6SS7 - chains D and E of the 3 polymer chains in the assembly; structure by X-ray diffraction, 2.50 A resolution.

== Chain D ==
Name: HLA class I histocompatibility antigen, A-2 alpha chain
Source organism: Homo sapiens
Reference sequence: P01892 (1A02_HUMAN); residues 1-276 here correspond to UniProt positions 25-300 (UniProt number = residue number + 24)
Amino-acid sequence (276 residues; numbered 1 to 276; the number before each row is that of its first residue):
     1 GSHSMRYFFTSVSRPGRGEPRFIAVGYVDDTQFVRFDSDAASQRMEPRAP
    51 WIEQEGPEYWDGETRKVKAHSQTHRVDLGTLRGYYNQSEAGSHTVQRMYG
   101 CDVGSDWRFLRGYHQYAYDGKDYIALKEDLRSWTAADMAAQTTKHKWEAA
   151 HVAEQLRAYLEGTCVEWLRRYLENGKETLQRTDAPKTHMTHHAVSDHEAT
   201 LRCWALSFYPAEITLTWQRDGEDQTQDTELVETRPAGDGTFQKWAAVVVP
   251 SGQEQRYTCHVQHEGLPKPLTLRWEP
Cystine bridges: Cys101-Cys164, Cys203-Cys259
Ion coordination: Na+ near Trp147 (its only coordinating residue here)

== Chain E ==
Name: Beta-2-microglobulin
Source organism: Homo sapiens
Reference sequence: P61769 (B2MG_HUMAN); residues 1-99 here correspond to UniProt positions 21-119 (UniProt number = residue number + 20)
Amino-acid sequence (100 residues; numbered 0 to 99; the number before each row is that of its first residue; numbering starts at 0):
     0 MIQRTPKIQVYSRHPAENGKSNFLNCYVSGFHPSDIEVDLLKNGERIEKV
    50 EHSDLSFSKDWSFYLLYYTEFTPTEKDEYACRVNHVTLSQPKIVKWDRDM
Differences from the reference sequence: initiating methionine (0)
Cystine bridges: Cys25-Cys80

== How chain D and chain E interact ==
Contacting residue pairs (50; chain D residue first):
  Phe8(D) - Ser55(E)
  Phe8(D) - Phe56(E)
  Phe9(D) - Phe56(E)
  Thr10(D) - Phe56(E)
  Thr10(D) - Phe62(E)
  Val12(D) - Ser33(E)
  Ile23(D) - Leu54(E)  hydrophobic
  Val25(D) - Asp53(E)
  Tyr27(D) - Tyr63(E)
  Gln32(D) - Asp53(E)  hydrogen bond
  Arg35(D) - Asp53(E)  salt bridge
  Arg48(D) - Asp53(E)  salt bridge
  His93(D) - Met0(E)
  Thr94(D) - His31(E)
  Thr94(D) - Phe62(E)
  Gln96(D) - His31(E)  hydrogen bond
  Gln96(D) - Phe56(E)
  Gln96(D) - Trp60(E)  hydrogen bond (side chain-backbone)
  Gln96(D) - Phe62(E)
  Arg97(D) - Phe56(E)
  Gln115(D) - Trp60(E)
  Tyr116(D) - Trp60(E)
  Ala117(D) - Trp60(E)
  Asp119(D) - Met0(E)
  Asp119(D) - Ile1(E)  hydrogen bond (backbone-backbone)
  Gly120(D) - Ile1(E)
  Gly120(D) - His31(E)
  Gly120(D) - Trp60(E)
  Asp122(D) - Trp60(E)  hydrogen bond
  His192(D) - Asp98(E)  salt bridge
  Arg202(D) - Asp98(E)
  Trp204(D) - Asp98(E)
  Trp204(D) - Met99(E)
  Val231(D) - Gln8(E)
  Glu232(D) - Gln8(E)  hydrogen bond (backbone-side chain)
  Glu232(D) - Ser28(E)  hydrogen bond
  Arg234(D) - Gln8(E)  hydrogen bond
  Arg234(D) - Tyr10(E)
  Arg234(D) - Met99(E)  hydrogen bond (side chain-backbone)
  Pro235(D) - Tyr10(E)  hydrogen bond (backbone-side chain)
  Pro235(D) - Asn24(E)
  Pro235(D) - Tyr26(E)
  Ala236(D) - Arg12(E)
  Ala236(D) - Asn24(E)  hydrogen bond (backbone-side chain)
  Gly237(D) - Arg12(E)  hydrogen bond (backbone-side chain)
  Asp238(D) - His13(E)
  Gln242(D) - Tyr10(E)
  Gln242(D) - Ser11(E)  hydrogen bond (side chain-backbone)
  Gln242(D) - Arg12(E)  hydrogen bond (side chain-backbone)
  Trp244(D) - Met99(E)
Also at the interface, not in a pair above, chain D (36 interface residues in all): Ser92, Met98, Lys121, Thr233
Also at the interface, not in a pair above, chain E (25 interface residues in all): Lys6, Pro32, Asp59, Leu65

== Summary ==
36 residues of chain D face 25 of chain E across their interface, with 14 hydrogen bonds and 3 salt bridges.
Polar pairs include Arg35(D)-Asp53(E), Arg48(D)-Asp53(E) and His192(D)-Asp98(E).
Here chain D is HLA class I histocompatibility antigen, A-2 alpha chain and chain E is Beta-2-microglobulin,
both from Homo sapiens. Entry 6SS7 (Human Leukocyte Antigen Class I A02 Carrying LLWAGPMAV) was determined by
X-ray diffraction, deposited together with 6SS8, 6SS9 and 6SSA.
